3R0Y - chains A and B; structure by X-ray diffraction, 1.65 A resolution.

Chain A (and B):
Protein: Multidrug-resistant clinical isolate 769 HIV-1 Protease
Organism: Human immunodeficiency virus 1
Notes: chain B of this document is another copy of the same molecule, construct and numbering; everything in this record applies to it too
UniProt: Q000H7 (Q000H7_9HIV1); residues 1-99 here = UniProt positions 1-99
Sequence (99 residues; each row starts with the number of its first residue):
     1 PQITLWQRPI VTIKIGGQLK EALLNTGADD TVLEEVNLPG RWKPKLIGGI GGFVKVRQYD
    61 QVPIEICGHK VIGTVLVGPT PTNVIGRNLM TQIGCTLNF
Sequence notes: conflict Asn-25 (Asp in Q000H7), Glu-35 (Asp in Q000H7), Val-36 (Ile in Q000H7), Leu-46 (Met in Q000H7)
Small-molecule neighbours: RSZ (N-[(2S)-1-{[(2S,3S)-3-hydroxy-5-oxo-5-{[(2R)-1-oxo-3-phenyl-1-(prop-2-yn-1-ylamino)propan-2-yl]amino}-1-phenylpentan-2-yl]amino}-3-methyl-1-oxobutan-2-yl]pyridine-2-carboxamide): Asn-25, Gly-27, Ala-28, Gly-48, Ile-50, Thr-80, Pro-81, Thr-82, Val-84
From the paper describing this entry:
  - binding site for RSZ: Asn-25, Gly-27, Ile-50, Pro-81, Thr-82, Val-84
  - conformationally variable residues (loop rearrangement): Gly-48 to Gly-52

Chain A / chain B interface:
Pairs across the interface (82):
  Pro-1(A) / Leu-97(B)
  Pro-1(A) / Asn-98(B)
  Pro-1(A) / Phe-99(B)  hydrogen bond (backbone-backbone)
  Gln-2(A) / Thr-96(B)
  Gln-2(A) / Leu-97(B)
  Gln-2(A) / Asn-98(B)
  Ile-3(A) / Thr-96(B)
  Ile-3(A) / Leu-97(B)  hydrogen bond (backbone-backbone)
  Ile-3(A) / Phe-99(B)  hydrophobic
  Thr-4(A) / Thr-96(B)
  Leu-5(A) / Thr-26(B)
  Leu-5(A) / Arg-87(B)  hydrogen bond (backbone-side chain)
  Leu-5(A) / Met-90(B)  hydrophobic
  Leu-5(A) / Thr-91(B)
  Leu-5(A) / Cys-95(B)
  Trp-6(A) / Arg-87(B)  hydrogen bond (backbone-side chain)
  Trp-6(A) / Thr-91(B)
  Gln-7(A) / Arg-87(B)  hydrogen bond (backbone-side chain)
  Arg-8(A) / Asp-29(B)  salt bridge
  Arg-8(A) / Arg-87(B)
  Pro-9(A) / Thr-26(B)
  Pro-9(A) / Arg-87(B)
  Pro-9(A) / Leu-97(B)  hydrophobic
  Leu-23(A) / Gly-27(B)
  Leu-24(A) / Thr-26(B)  hydrogen bond (backbone-side chain)
  Asn-25(A) / Asn-25(B)
  Asn-25(A) / Thr-26(B)
  Asn-25(A) / Gly-27(B)  hydrogen bond (side chain-backbone)
  Thr-26(A) / Leu-5(B)
  Thr-26(A) / Pro-9(B)
  Thr-26(A) / Leu-24(B)  hydrogen bond (side chain-backbone)
  Thr-26(A) / Asn-25(B)
  Thr-26(A) / Thr-26(B)  hydrogen bond (backbone-side chain)
  Thr-26(A) / Leu-97(B)
  Gly-27(A) / Leu-23(B)
  Gly-27(A) / Asn-25(B)  hydrogen bond (backbone-side chain)
  Asp-29(A) / Arg-8(B)  salt bridge
  Cys-67(A) / Phe-99(B)  hydrophobic
  His-69(A) / Phe-99(B)
  Pro-81(A) / Ile-50(B)  hydrophobic
  Arg-87(A) / Leu-5(B)  hydrogen bond (side chain-backbone)
  Arg-87(A) / Trp-6(B)  hydrogen bond (side chain-backbone)
  Arg-87(A) / Gln-7(B)  hydrogen bond (side chain-backbone)
  Arg-87(A) / Arg-8(B)
  Arg-87(A) / Pro-9(B)
  Met-90(A) / Leu-5(B)  hydrophobic
  Thr-91(A) / Leu-5(B)
  Thr-91(A) / Trp-6(B)
  Ile-93(A) / Phe-99(B)
  Gly-94(A) / Asn-98(B)
  Gly-94(A) / Phe-99(B)
  Cys-95(A) / Leu-5(B)
  Cys-95(A) / Leu-97(B)  hydrophobic
  Cys-95(A) / Asn-98(B)
  Cys-95(A) / Phe-99(B)  hydrophobic
  Thr-96(A) / Gln-2(B)
  Thr-96(A) / Ile-3(B)
  Thr-96(A) / Thr-4(B)
  Thr-96(A) / Thr-96(B)
  Thr-96(A) / Leu-97(B)
  Thr-96(A) / Asn-98(B)  hydrogen bond (backbone-backbone)
  Leu-97(A) / Pro-1(B)
  Leu-97(A) / Gln-2(B)
  Leu-97(A) / Ile-3(B)  hydrogen bond (backbone-backbone)
  Leu-97(A) / Pro-9(B)  hydrophobic
  Leu-97(A) / Thr-26(B)
  Leu-97(A) / Cys-95(B)  hydrophobic
  Leu-97(A) / Thr-96(B)
  Leu-97(A) / Leu-97(B)  hydrophobic
  Asn-98(A) / Pro-1(B)
  Asn-98(A) / Gln-2(B)
  Asn-98(A) / Gly-94(B)
  Asn-98(A) / Cys-95(B)
  Asn-98(A) / Thr-96(B)  hydrogen bond (backbone-backbone)
  Asn-98(A) / Asn-98(B)
  Phe-99(A) / Pro-1(B)  hydrogen bond (backbone-backbone)
  Phe-99(A) / Ile-3(B)  hydrophobic
  Phe-99(A) / Cys-67(B)  hydrophobic
  Phe-99(A) / His-69(B)
  Phe-99(A) / Ile-93(B)
  Phe-99(A) / Gly-94(B)
  Phe-99(A) / Cys-95(B)  hydrophobic
Also at the interface, not in a pair above, chain A (31 interface residues in all): Ile-50, Ile-66, Gln-92
Also at the interface, not in a pair above, chain B (31 interface residues in all): Ile-66, Pro-81, Gln-92

In short:
Chain A and chain B each contribute 31 residues to their interface; the contacts include 17 hydrogen bonds and
2 salt bridges. Polar contacts include Arg-8(A)/Asp-29(B), Leu-5(A)/Arg-87(B) and Trp-6(A)/Arg-87(B). Chain A
binds compound RSZ. From the paper: a binding site for RSZ at Asn-25(A), Gly-27(A) and Ile-50(A) among others;
conformational variability at Gly-48(A).
Both chains are Multidrug-resistant clinical isolate 769 HIV-1 Protease (Human immunodeficiency virus 1).
Entry 3R0Y (Crystal Structures of Multidrug-resistant HIV-1 Protease in Complex with Mechanism-Based Aspartyl
Protease Inhibitors) was determined by X-ray diffraction (same publication as 3R0W).
